PDB entry 2EUW | X-ray diffraction, 1.68 A resolution | chains B and A of the 3 polymer chains in the assembly

[Chain B]
Molecule: 14-nt DNA strand
Sequence (14 nucleotides; row label = number of the first residue in the row):
     1 TGCGACTCAAAAAC
Unresolved in the structure: 1

[Chain A]
Name: NDT80 protein
Source organism: Saccharomyces cerevisiae
Notes: fragment: ndt80 DNA-binding Domain
UniProt: P38830 (NDT80_YEAST); residue numbers follow UniProt; this construct covers 1-340
Chain sequence (345 residues; row label = number of the first residue in the row; numbers below 1 keep their minus sign (Gly-4 is residue -4)):
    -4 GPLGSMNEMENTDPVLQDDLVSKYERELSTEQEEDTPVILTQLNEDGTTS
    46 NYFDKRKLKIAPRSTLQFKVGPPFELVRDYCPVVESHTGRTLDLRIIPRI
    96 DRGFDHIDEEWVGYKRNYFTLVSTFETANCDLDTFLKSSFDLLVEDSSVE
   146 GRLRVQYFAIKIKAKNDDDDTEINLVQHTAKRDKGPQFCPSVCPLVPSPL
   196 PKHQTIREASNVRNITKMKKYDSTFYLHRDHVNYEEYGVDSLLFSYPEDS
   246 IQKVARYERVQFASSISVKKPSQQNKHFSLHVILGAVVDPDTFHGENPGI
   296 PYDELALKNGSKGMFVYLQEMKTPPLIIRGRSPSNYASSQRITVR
Unresolved in the structure: -4 to 32, 140-145, 287-293, 336-340
Differences from the reference sequence: cloning artifact (-4 to 0); engineered mutation Gly146 (Ser in P38830), Thr200 (Ile in P38830)
Swiss-Prot annotation at these positions:
  - DNA-binding region: Glu28 to Gln335 (NDT80)
  - site (Interaction with DNA): Arg58, Arg111, Arg177, Arg208, Arg254, Arg326
  - mutagenesis: Lys50 (K50A: Reduces DNA-binding by 70%), Lys54 (K54A: Reduces DNA-binding by 50%), Pro57 (P57A: Reduces DNA-binding by 65%), Arg58 (R58A: Reduces DNA-binding by 65%), Ser59 (S59A: Reduces DNA-binding by 86%), Arg97 (R97A: Reduces DNA-binding by 67%), Lys110 (K110A: No effect on DNA-binding but strongly reduces progress through meiosis and sporulation), Arg111 (R111A: Reduces DNA-binding by 95% and abolishes sporulation), Tyr113 (Y113A: Reduces DNA-binding by 80% and abolishes sporulation), His173 (H173A: Reduces DNA-binding by 80% and strongly reduces progress through meiosis and sporulation), Lys176 (K176A: Reduces DNA-binding by 50% but does not abolish sporulation), Arg177 (R177A: Reduces DNA-binding by 96% and abolishes sporulation), 4 further mutagenesis entries in UniProt
Reported in the primary citation:
  - binding site for the 14-nt DNA strand: Arg111, Arg177
  - binding site for the 14-nt DNA strand (chain B): Arg326
  - specificity-determining residues: Pro57, Arg58 (proposed by the authors, not directly observed)

[How chain B and chain A interact]
Contacting residue pairs (21):
  DC3(B) - Lys110(A)  salt bridge to the phosphate
  DC3(B) - Ser259(A)  phosphate contact
  DC3(B) - Ser260(A)  phosphate contact
  DC3(B) - Arg326(A)  base contact
  DG4(B) - Ser259(A)  hydrogen bond to the phosphate
  DG4(B) - Arg326(A)  hydrogen bond to the base
  DA5(B) - Arg111(A)  base contact
  DA5(B) - Arg326(A)  base contact
  DT7(B) - Arg177(A)  base contact
  DT7(B) - Lys179(A)  base contact
  DA10(B) - Ala56(A)  phosphate contact
  DA11(B) - Ala56(A)  sugar contact
  DA11(B) - Arg58(A)  base contact
  DA12(B) - Arg58(A)  sugar contact
  DA12(B) - Thr60(A)  phosphate contact
  DA13(B) - Asn206(A)  phosphate contact
  DC14(B) - Asn206(A)  phosphate contact
  DC14(B) - Val207(A)  phosphate contact
  DC14(B) - Arg208(A)  hydrogen bond to the phosphate
  DC14(B) - Asn209(A)  hydrogen bond to the phosphate
  DC14(B) - Lys212(A)  salt bridge to the phosphate
Interface residues without a listed pair, chain B (12 interface residues in all): DC6, DC8, DA9
Interface residues without a listed pair, chain A (21 interface residues in all): Pro57, Ser59, Asp178, Arg202, Ser205, Ile261

[Overview]
Chain B and chain A form an interface of 12 and 21 residues respectively, with 4 hydrogen bonds and 2 salt
bridges. Polar pairs include DG4(B)-Arg326(A), DG4(B)-Ser259(A) and DC14(B)-Arg208(A). From the paper: a
binding site for the 14-nt DNA strand at Arg111(A) and Arg177(A); a binding site for the 14-nt DNA strand
(chain B) at Arg326(A).
Here chain B is a 14-nt DNA strand and chain A is NDT80 protein (Saccharomyces cerevisiae). Entry 2EUW
(Structure of a Ndt80-DNA complex (MSE mutant mA4T)) was determined by X-ray diffraction, deposited together
with 2ETW, 2EUX, 2EUZ, 2EVF, 2EVG, 2EVI and 2EVJ.
